Entry 2GM5 (X-ray diffraction, 2.10 A resolution); this record covers chains C and D of the 4 polymer chains in the assembly.

== Chain C (and D) ==
Name: Transposon gamma-delta resolvase
From: Escherichia coli
Notes: chain D of this document is another copy of the same molecule, construct and numbering; everything in this record applies to it too
Reference sequence: P03012 (TNR1_ECOLI); numbering as in UniProt (aligned over 2-134)
Sequence (139 residues; numbered 2 to 140; the number before each row is that of its first residue):
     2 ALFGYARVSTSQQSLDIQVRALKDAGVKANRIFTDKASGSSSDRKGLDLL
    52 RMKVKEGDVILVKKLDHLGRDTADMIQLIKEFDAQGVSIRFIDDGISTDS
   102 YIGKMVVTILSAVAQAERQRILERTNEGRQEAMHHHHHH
Disordered / not traced: 10-14, 40-42, 126-140 (chain D: 10-12, 38-43, 128-140)
Differences from the reference sequence: engineered mutation Ala-2 (Arg in P03012), Lys-56 (Glu in P03012), His-68 (Arg in P03012), Ser-101 (Gly in P03012), Tyr-102 (Glu in P03012), Ile-103 (Met in P03012); modified residue (53, 76, 106); expression tag (135-140)
Modified residues: Mse-53 (selenomethionine; parent Met); Mse-76 (selenomethionine; parent Met); Mse-106 (selenomethionine; parent Met)

== Chain C / chain D interface ==
Pairs across the interface (23; chain C residue first):
  Asp-72(C) / Lys-81(D)  salt bridge
  Ala-74(C) / Ile-77(D)  hydrophobic
  Ile-77(C) / Ala-74(D)  hydrophobic
  Ile-77(C) / Ile-77(D)  hydrophobic
  Gln-78(C) / Ala-74(D)
  Lys-81(C) / Asp-72(D)  salt bridge
  Lys-81(C) / Ala-74(D)
  Tyr-102(C) / Ala-117(D)
  Tyr-102(C) / Gln-120(D)
  Tyr-102(C) / Arg-121(D)  hydrogen bond
  Tyr-102(C) / Glu-124(D)
  Ile-103(C) / Arg-121(D)
  Mse-106(C) / Ala-113(D)
  Mse-106(C) / Ala-117(D)
  Thr-109(C) / Thr-109(D)
  Thr-109(C) / Ala-113(D)
  Ala-113(C) / Mse-106(D)
  Ala-113(C) / Thr-109(D)
  Ala-117(C) / Tyr-102(D)
  Ala-117(C) / Mse-106(D)
  Gln-120(C) / Tyr-102(D)
  Arg-121(C) / Tyr-102(D)
  Glu-124(C) / Tyr-102(D)
Also at the interface, not in a pair above, chain C (18 interface residues in all): Thr-73, Lys-105, Ile-110, Val-114
Also at the interface, not in a pair above, chain D (15 interface residues in all): Thr-73, Ile-110, Val-114

== Overview ==
18 residues of chain C and 15 residues of chain D are in contact, with 1 hydrogen bond and 2 salt bridges.
Polar contacts include Asp-72(C)/Lys-81(D) and Tyr-102(C)/Arg-121(D).
Chain C and chain D are both Transposon gamma-delta resolvase (Escherichia coli); the structure, An activated,
truncated gamma-delta resolvase tetramer, was determined by X-ray diffraction (same publication as 2GM4).
